PDB entry 3D9D | X-ray diffraction, 2.10 A resolution | chains A and D of the 4 polymer chains in the assembly

== Chain A (and D) ==
Name: Nitroalkane oxidase
Source organism: Fusarium oxysporum
Notes: EC 1.7.3.1; chain D of this document is another copy of the same molecule, construct and numbering; everything in this record applies to it too
UniProt: Q8X1D8 (Q8X1D8_FUSOX); residues 2-439 here = UniProt positions 2-439
Chain sequence (438 residues; numbered 2 to 439; the number before each row is that of its first residue):
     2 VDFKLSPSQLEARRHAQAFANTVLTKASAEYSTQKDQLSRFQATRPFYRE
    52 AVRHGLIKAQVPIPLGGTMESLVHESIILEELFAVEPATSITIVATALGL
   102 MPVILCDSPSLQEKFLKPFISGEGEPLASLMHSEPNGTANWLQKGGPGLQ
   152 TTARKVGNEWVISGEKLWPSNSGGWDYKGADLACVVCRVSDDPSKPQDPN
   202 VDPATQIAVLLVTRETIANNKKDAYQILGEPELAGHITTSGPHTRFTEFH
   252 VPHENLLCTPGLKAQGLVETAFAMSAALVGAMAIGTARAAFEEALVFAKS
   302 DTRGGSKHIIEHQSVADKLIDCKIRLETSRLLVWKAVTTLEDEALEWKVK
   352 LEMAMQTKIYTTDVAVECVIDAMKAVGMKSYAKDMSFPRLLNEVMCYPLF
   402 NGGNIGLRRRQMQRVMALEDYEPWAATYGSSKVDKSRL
Unresolved in the structure: 434-439 (chain D: 433-439)
Construct notes: engineered mutation N402 (Asp in Q8X1D8)
Small-molecule neighbours:
  - FAD (flavin-adenine dinucleotide), molecule 1: I92, L99, L131, M132, H133, S134, G138, T139, A140, N141, W169, P170, S171, L234, T240, F273, C397, L400, F401, N402, G403, G404, I406, G407, L408, R411
  - FAD, molecule 2: R304, I310, H313, V316, K375, A376, V377, G378, M379, Y382
  - 1-nitrohexane (N6C): I92, V95, A96, L99, F273, S276, V280, M283, F401, N402
Curated features (UniProtKB/Swiss-Prot):
  - binding site (FAD): L131 to S134, T139 to N141, W169 to S171, R304, H313, Q314, K375 to M379, L400, F401, G403, G404
  - mutagenesis: S276 (S276A: Decreases catalytic activity about tenfold), R409 (R409K: Reduces catalytic activity)

== Interface between chain A and chain D ==
Pairs across the interface (7; chain A residue first):
  H313(A) - Q314(D)
  Q314(A) - H313(D)
  Q314(A) - Q314(D)  hydrogen bond (side chain-backbone)
  Q314(A) - S315(D)  hydrogen bond (side chain-backbone)
  S315(A) - Q314(D)  hydrogen bond (backbone-side chain)
  S315(A) - D318(D)  hydrogen bond
  D318(A) - S315(D)  hydrogen bond

== In short ==
The chain A/chain D interface involves 4 residues from each chain; the contacts include 5 hydrogen bonds.
Polar pairs include Q314(A)-Q314(D), Q314(A)-S315(D) and S315(A)-D318(D). Ligands of chain A: flavin-adenine
dinucleotide and 1-nitrohexane. From UniProt: 22 FAD-binding residues and 2 mutagenesis sites on chain A.
Chain A and chain D are both Nitroalkane oxidase (Fusarium oxysporum); the structure, Nitroalkane oxidase:
mutant D402N crystallized with 1-nitrohexane, was determined by X-ray diffraction, deposited together with
3D9E, 3D9F and 3D9G.
